PDB entry 3U6J | X-ray diffraction, 2.15 A resolution | chain A

[Chain A]
Name: Vascular endothelial growth factor receptor 2
From: Homo sapiens
Notes: EC 2.7.10.1
UniProt: P35968 (VGFR2_HUMAN); residue numbers follow UniProt; this construct covers 815-939, 990-1171
Sequence (314 residues; numbered 815 to 1178; 50 numbers in that range are skipped by the numbering (no residue carries them; nothing is unmodelled there); the number before each row is that of its first residue):
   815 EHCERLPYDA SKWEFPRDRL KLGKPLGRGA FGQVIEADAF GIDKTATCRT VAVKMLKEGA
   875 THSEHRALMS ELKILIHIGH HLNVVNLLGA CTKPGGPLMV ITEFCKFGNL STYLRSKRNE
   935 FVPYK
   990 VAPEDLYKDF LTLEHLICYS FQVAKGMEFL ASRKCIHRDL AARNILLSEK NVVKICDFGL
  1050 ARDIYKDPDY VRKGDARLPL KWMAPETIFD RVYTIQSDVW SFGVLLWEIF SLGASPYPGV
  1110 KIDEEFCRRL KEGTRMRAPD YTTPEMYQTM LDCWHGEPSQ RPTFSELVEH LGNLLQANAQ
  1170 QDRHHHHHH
Unresolved in the structure: 858-859, 1175-1178
Differences from the reference sequence: engineered mutation Thr-916 (Val in P35968), Val-990 (Glu in P35968); expression tag (1172-1178)
Residues lining bound ligands: 03X (N-{4-[(6,7-dimethoxyquinolin-4-yl)oxy]-3-fluorophenyl}-1,5-dimethyl-3-oxo-2-phenyl-2,3-dihydro-1H-pyrazole-4-carboxamide): Leu-840, Gly-841, Val-848, Ala-866, Lys-868, Glu-885, Ile-888, Leu-889, Ile-892, Val-898, Val-899, Thr-916, Glu-917, Phe-918, Cys-919, Lys-920, Gly-922, Leu-1019, His-1026, Leu-1035, Ile-1044, Cys-1045, Asp-1046, Phe-1047
Swiss-Prot annotation at these positions:
  - active site: Asp-1028 (Proton acceptor)
  - binding site (ATP): Leu-840 to Val-848, Lys-868
  - modified residue (Phosphotyrosine): Tyr-996, Tyr-1054, Tyr-1059
  - natural variant: Val-848 (V848E: Strongly reduced autophosphorylation and kinase activity), Gly-873 (G873R: In a colorectal cancer sample), Pro-1147 (P1147S: In HCI)
  - mutagenesis: Lys-868 (K868M: Loss of enzyme activity), Tyr-996 (Y996F: Strongly reduced autophosphorylation. Reduces phosphorylation of PLCG1), Cys-1045 (C1045A: Significantly higher kinase activity), Tyr-1054 (Y1054F: Strongly reduced autophosphorylation. Abolishes phosphorylation of downstream signaling proteins; when associated with F-1059), Tyr-1059 (Y1059F: Strongly reduced autophosphorylation. Abolishes phosphorylation of downstream signaling proteins; when associated with F-1054)

[Overview]
Chain A binds compound 03X. UniProt lists active-site residue Asp-1028, 10 ATP-binding residues and 5
mutagenesis sites.
Chain A is Vascular endothelial growth factor receptor 2 (Homo sapiens); the structure, Crystal structure of
the VEGFR2 kinase domain in complex with a pyrazolone inhibitor, was determined by X-ray diffraction,
deposited together with 3U6H and 3U6I.
